9J0X - chains A and B of the 4 polymer chains in the assembly; structure by electron microscopy, 3.00 A resolution.

== Chain A (and B) ==
Molecule: Potassium channel GORK
Organism: Arabidopsis thaliana
Notes: chain B of this document is another copy of the same molecule, construct and numbering; everything in this record applies to it too
UniProtKB: Q94A76 (GORK_ARATH); numbering as in UniProt (aligned over 1-820)
Amino-acid sequence (820 residues; numbered 1 to 820; the number before each row is that of its first residue):
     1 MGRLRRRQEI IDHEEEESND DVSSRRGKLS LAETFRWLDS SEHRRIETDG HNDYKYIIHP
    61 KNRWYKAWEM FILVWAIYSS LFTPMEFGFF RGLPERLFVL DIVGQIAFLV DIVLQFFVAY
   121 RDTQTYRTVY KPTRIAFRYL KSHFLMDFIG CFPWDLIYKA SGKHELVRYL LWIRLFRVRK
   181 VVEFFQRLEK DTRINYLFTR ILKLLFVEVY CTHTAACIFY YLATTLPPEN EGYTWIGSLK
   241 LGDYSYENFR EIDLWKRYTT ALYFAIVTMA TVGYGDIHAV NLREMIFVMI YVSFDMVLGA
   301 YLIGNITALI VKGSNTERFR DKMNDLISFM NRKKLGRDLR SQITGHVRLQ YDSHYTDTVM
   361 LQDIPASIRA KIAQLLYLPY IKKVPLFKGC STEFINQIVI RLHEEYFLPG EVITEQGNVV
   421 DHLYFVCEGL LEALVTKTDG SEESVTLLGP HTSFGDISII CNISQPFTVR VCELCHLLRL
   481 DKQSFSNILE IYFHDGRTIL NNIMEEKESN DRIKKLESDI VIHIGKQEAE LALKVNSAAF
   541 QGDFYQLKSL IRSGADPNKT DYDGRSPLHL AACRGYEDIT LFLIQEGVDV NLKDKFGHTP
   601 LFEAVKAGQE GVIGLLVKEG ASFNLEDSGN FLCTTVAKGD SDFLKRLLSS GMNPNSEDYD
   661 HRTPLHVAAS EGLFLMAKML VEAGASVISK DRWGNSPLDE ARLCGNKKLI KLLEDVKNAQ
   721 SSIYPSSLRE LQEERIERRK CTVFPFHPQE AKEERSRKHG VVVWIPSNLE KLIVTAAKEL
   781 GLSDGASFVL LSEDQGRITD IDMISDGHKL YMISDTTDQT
Unresolved in the structure: 1-51, 721-820 (chain B: 1-32, 721-820)
Ion coordination: K+ site 1: Thr271, Val272 (shared with Thr271(B), Val272(B) of chain B; 2 residues of chain C; 2 residues of chain D); K+ site 2: Val272, Gly273 (shared with Val272(B), Gly273(B) of chain B; 2 residues of chain C; 2 residues of chain D); K+ site 3: Gly273, Tyr274 (shared with Gly273(B), Tyr274(B) of chain B; 2 residues of chain C; 2 residues of chain D)
UniProt features mapped onto this chain:
  - binding site (a nucleoside 3',5'-cyclic phosphate): Leu386 to Glu508
What the authors report for this chain:
  - contacts within the chain: Tyr196-Lys312
  - self-association interface (contacts with another copy of this molecule): Gln397, Tyr424

== How chain A and chain B interact ==
Residue-residue contacts - 166 pairs, chain A then chain B:
  Gln124(A) - Leu474(B)
  Thr125(A) - Pro409(B)
  Thr125(A) - Glu473(B)
  Thr125(A) - Leu474(B)  hydrogen bond (backbone-backbone)
  Tyr126(A) - Leu349(B)
  Tyr126(A) - Ser353(B)
  Tyr126(A) - Pro409(B)
  Tyr126(A) - Leu474(B)  hydrophobic
  Arg127(A) - Cys472(B)  hydrogen bond (side chain-backbone)
  Glu189(A) - Thr316(B)
  Glu189(A) - Arg320(B)  hydrogen bond (backbone-side chain)
  Lys190(A) - Asp352(B)
  Asp191(A) - Arg320(B)  hydrogen bond (backbone-side chain)
  Thr192(A) - Arg320(B)
  Thr192(A) - Met323(B)
  Thr192(A) - Ile327(B)
  Ile194(A) - Arg320(B)  hydrogen bond (backbone-side chain)
  Tyr196(A) - Glu317(B)
  Tyr196(A) - Arg320(B)
  Gly232(A) - Gly242(B)
  Gly232(A) - Asp243(B)  hydrogen bond (backbone-backbone)
  Tyr233(A) - Leu241(B)
  Tyr233(A) - Asp243(B)  hydrogen bond (backbone-side chain)
  Tyr233(A) - Tyr244(B)  hydrophobic
  Tyr233(A) - Lys256(B)  hydrogen bond
  Ser238(A) - Gly242(B)
  Phe264(A) - Tyr274(B)
  Thr268(A) - Tyr274(B)  hydrogen bond
  Thr271(A) - Ala270(B)
  Thr271(A) - Thr271(B)
  Val272(A) - Val272(B)
  Gly273(A) - Val272(B)
  Gly273(A) - Gly273(B)
  Gly273(A) - Tyr274(B)
  Tyr274(A) - Tyr274(B)
  Gly275(A) - Tyr274(B)
  His278(A) - Leu241(B)
  His278(A) - Tyr263(B)
  His278(A) - Asp276(B)  salt bridge
  Ala279(A) - Leu241(B)
  Ala279(A) - Tyr263(B)
  Ala279(A) - Asp276(B)
  Val280(A) - Leu241(B)
  Val280(A) - Gly242(B)
  Leu282(A) - Trp255(B)
  Leu282(A) - Lys256(B)
  Leu282(A) - Thr259(B)
  Met285(A) - Leu241(B)  hydrophobic
  Met285(A) - Tyr246(B)
  Met285(A) - Tyr263(B)  hydrophobic
  Ile286(A) - Thr259(B)
  Val288(A) - Tyr263(B)  hydrophobic
  Met289(A) - Thr259(B)
  Met289(A) - Leu262(B)
  Met289(A) - Tyr263(B)
  Met289(A) - Ile266(B)  hydrophobic
  Val292(A) - Ile266(B)  hydrophobic
  Val292(A) - Ala270(B)  hydrophobic
  Met296(A) - Glu208(B)
  Met296(A) - Met269(B)  hydrophobic
  Val297(A) - Leu205(B)  hydrophobic
  Ala300(A) - Ile303(B)  hydrophobic
  Ala300(A) - Ile306(B)  hydrophobic
  Tyr301(A) - Ile310(B)  hydrophobic
  Ile303(A) - Ile303(B)  hydrophobic
  Gly304(A) - Thr307(B)
  Gly304(A) - Ile310(B)
  Asn305(A) - Ile310(B)
  Thr307(A) - Thr307(B)
  Ala308(A) - Ile310(B)  hydrophobic
  Ala308(A) - Val311(B)  hydrophobic
  Val311(A) - Val311(B)  hydrophobic
  Lys312(A) - Asp321(B)  salt bridge
  Asn315(A) - Asp325(B)
  Tyr355(A) - Phe329(B)
  Tyr355(A) - Arg332(B)
  Thr356(A) - Arg332(B)
  Thr356(A) - Lys333(B)  hydrogen bond
  Met360(A) - Lys322(B)
  Met360(A) - Asp325(B)
  Met360(A) - Leu326(B)  hydrophobic
  Met360(A) - Phe329(B)  hydrophobic
  Leu361(A) - Phe329(B)  hydrophobic
  Asp363(A) - Lys322(B)  salt bridge
  Asp363(A) - Gln350(B)
  Ile364(A) - His346(B)
  Ile364(A) - Val347(B)  hydrophobic
  Pro365(A) - His346(B)
  Pro365(A) - Glu405(B)
  Pro365(A) - Phe407(B)  hydrophobic
  Ala366(A) - Glu405(B)  hydrogen bond (backbone-side chain)
  Ala366(A) - His422(B)
  Ala366(A) - Tyr424(B)
  Ser367(A) - Ile413(B)  hydrogen bond (side chain-backbone)
  Ile368(A) - His346(B)
  Ile372(A) - Ile343(B)  hydrophobic
  Leu375(A) - Leu335(B)  hydrophobic
  Leu376(A) - Lys333(B)
  Leu376(A) - Leu335(B)  hydrophobic
  Glu393(A) - Val419(B)
  Gln397(A) - Asp421(B)  hydrogen bond
  Glu404(A) - Lys333(B)  salt bridge
  Ile491(A) - Gln483(B)
  Lys526(A) - Gln541(B)
  Leu533(A) - Leu533(B)
  Leu533(A) - Tyr562(B)
  Lys534(A) - Glu530(B)  salt bridge
  Ser537(A) - Ala529(B)
  Ser537(A) - Glu530(B)
  Ser537(A) - Leu533(B)
  Phe540(A) - Tyr562(B)
  Tyr545(A) - Glu517(B)  hydrogen bond
  Tyr545(A) - Ser518(B)
  Gln546(A) - Val521(B)
  Gln546(A) - Ile524(B)
  Asp561(A) - Tyr562(B)  hydrogen bond
  Tyr562(A) - Phe540(B)
  Tyr562(A) - Thr560(B)
  Tyr562(A) - Tyr562(B)  hydrogen bond
  Tyr562(A) - Leu570(B)  hydrophobic
  Asp563(A) - Arg565(B)  salt bridge
  Arg565(A) - Asp563(B)  salt bridge
  Arg565(A) - Phe596(B)
  Leu570(A) - Tyr562(B)
  Lys595(A) - Arg574(B)
  Phe596(A) - Arg565(B)
  Phe596(A) - Arg574(B)
  Phe596(A) - Phe596(B)  hydrophobic
  Glu603(A) - Phe596(B)
  Asn630(A) - Thr634(B)
  Cys633(A) - Tyr659(B)
  Thr634(A) - Asp627(B)  hydrogen bond
  Ala637(A) - Tyr659(B)  hydrophobic
  Lys638(A) - Glu626(B)  salt bridge
  Lys638(A) - Asp627(B)  salt bridge
  Asp658(A) - Tyr659(B)  hydrogen bond
  Tyr659(A) - Asn630(B)  hydrogen bond
  Tyr659(A) - Cys633(B)  hydrophobic
  Tyr659(A) - Thr634(B)
  Tyr659(A) - Ala637(B)  hydrophobic
  Tyr659(A) - Asp658(B)  hydrogen bond
  Tyr659(A) - Tyr659(B)
  Tyr659(A) - Val667(B)  hydrophobic
  Tyr659(A) - Glu671(B)
  Asp660(A) - Arg662(B)  salt bridge
  Arg662(A) - Asp658(B)  salt bridge
  Arg662(A) - Tyr659(B)
  Arg662(A) - Asp660(B)  salt bridge
  Arg662(A) - Trp693(B)
  His666(A) - Trp693(B)
  Val667(A) - Tyr659(B)  hydrophobic
  Val667(A) - Asp660(B)
  Ser670(A) - Arg692(B)
  Glu671(A) - Arg692(B)  salt bridge
  Asp691(A) - Trp693(B)
  Arg692(A) - Arg662(B)
  Arg692(A) - Ser670(B)  hydrogen bond
  Arg692(A) - Glu700(B)  salt bridge
  Trp693(A) - Arg662(B)
  Trp693(A) - His666(B)
  Trp693(A) - Asp691(B)
  Trp693(A) - Trp693(B)
  Trp693(A) - Asn695(B)
  Trp693(A) - Glu700(B)
  Asn695(A) - Trp693(B)  hydrogen bond
  Glu700(A) - Trp693(B)  hydrogen bond
Other interface residues (no listed pair), chain A (97 interface residues in all): Ile277, Gln362, Lys371, Glu530, Gln541, His598
Other interface residues (no listed pair), chain B (108 interface residues in all): Thr260, Leu302, Ser328, Leu339, Thr358, Val359, Tyr406, Glu411, Glu415, Arg479, Lys534, Asn536, Asp561, His598, Lys606, Leu703
Interface features reported in the paper:
  - residue pairs: Thr125(A)-Leu474(B) (hydrophobic contact), Lys312(A)-Glu317(B), Lys312(A)-Asp321(B), Thr356(A)-Lys333(B), Asp363(A)-Thr358(B)
  - interface residues, chain A: Tyr126(A), Arg127(A), Gln397(A)
  - interface residues, chain B: Arg320(B), Tyr424(B)

== Summary ==
97 residues of chain A face 108 of chain B across their interface, with 23 hydrogen bonds and 14 salt bridges.
Polar pairs include His278(A)-Asp276(B), Lys312(A)-Asp321(B) and Asp363(A)-Lys322(B). The paper describes a
hydrophobic contact between Thr125(A) and Leu474(B); contacts between Lys312(A) and Glu317(B), Lys312(A) and
Asp321(B) and Thr356(A) and Lys333(B) among others. The paper reports interface residues Tyr126(A), Arg127(A)
and Arg320(B) among others; a self-association interface involving Gln397(A) and Tyr424(A).
Chain A and chain B are both Potassium channel GORK (Arabidopsis thaliana); the structure, Cryo-EM Structure
of the Guard Cell Potassium Channel GORK, was determined by electron microscopy, deposited together with 9J0Y,
9J0Z and 9J10.
